PDB entry 4PXM | X-ray diffraction, 1.90 A resolution | chains A and C of the 4 polymer chains in the assembly

Chain A:
Name: Estrogen receptor
From: Homo sapiens
Notes: fragment: d538g
Reference sequence: P03372 (ESR1_HUMAN); numbering as in UniProt (aligned over 299-554)
Chain sequence (271 residues; row label = number of the first residue in the row):
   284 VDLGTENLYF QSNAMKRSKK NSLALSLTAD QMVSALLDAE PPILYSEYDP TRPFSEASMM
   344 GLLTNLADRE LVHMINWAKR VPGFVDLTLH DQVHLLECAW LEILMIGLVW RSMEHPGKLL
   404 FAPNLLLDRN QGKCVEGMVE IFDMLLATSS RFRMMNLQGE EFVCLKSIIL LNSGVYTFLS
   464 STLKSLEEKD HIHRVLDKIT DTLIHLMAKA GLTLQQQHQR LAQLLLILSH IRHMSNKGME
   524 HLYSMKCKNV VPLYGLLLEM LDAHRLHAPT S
Unresolved in the structure: 284-306, 460-472, 550-554
Sequence notes: expression tag (284-298); engineered mutation G538 (Asp in P03372)
Small-molecule neighbours: estradiol (EST): M343, L346, L349, A350, E353, L384, L387, M388, L391, R394, F404, M421, I424, L428, G521, H524, L525
What the authors report for this chain:
  - conformationally variable residues (loop rearrangement, side-chain flip): K531 to Y537
  - mutagenesis - Y537S (13.6 +/- 2.0 nM), D538G (151 +/- 20 nM): increased binding to SRC3 NRD
  - mutagenesis - Y537S, D538G: decreased binding to estradiol
  - mutagenesis - D538G: increased stability in response to estradiol
  - mutagenesis - Y537S (87 min): increased stability

Chain C:
Name: Nuclear receptor coactivator 2
Reference sequence: Q15596 (NCOA2_HUMAN); numbering as in UniProt (aligned over 686-698)
Chain sequence (13 residues; numbered 686 to 698; the number before each row is that of its first residue):
   686 KHKILHRLLQ DSS
Unresolved in the structure: 686-688, 695-698

Chain A / chain C interface:
Contacting residue pairs (17; chain A residue first):
  I358(A) - L690(C)  hydrophobic
  I358(A) - L693(C)  hydrophobic
  I358(A) - L694(C)  hydrophobic
  K362(A) - L693(C)  hydrogen bond (side chain-backbone)
  K362(A) - L694(C)  hydrogen bond (side chain-backbone)
  L372(A) - H691(C)
  L372(A) - L694(C)  hydrophobic
  Q375(A) - L694(C)
  V376(A) - L690(C)
  V376(A) - H691(C)
  V376(A) - L694(C)  hydrophobic
  E380(A) - L690(C)
  G538(A) - I689(C)
  L539(A) - I689(C)
  L539(A) - L693(C)  hydrophobic
  E542(A) - I689(C)  hydrogen bond (side chain-backbone)
  M543(A) - L690(C)  hydrophobic
Interface residues without a listed pair, chain A (13 interface residues in all): F367, H373, L379

Summary:
Chain A and chain C form an interface of 13 and 5 residues respectively; the contacts include 3 hydrogen
bonds. Polar pairs include K362(A)-L693(C), K362(A)-L694(C) and E542(A)-I689(C). Bound to chain A: estradiol.
The paper reports that Y537S and D538G of chain A increase binding to SRC3 NRD; conformational variability at
K531(A).
Here chain A is Estrogen receptor (Homo sapiens) and chain C is Nuclear receptor coactivator 2. Entry 4PXM
(The Estrogen Receptor Alpha Ligand Binding Domain D538G Mutant in Complex with Estradiol and a glucocorticoid
...) was determined by X-ray diffraction together with 4Q50 and 4Q13 from the same study.
